7KLF - chains A and P of the 3 polymer chains in the assembly; structure by X-ray diffraction, 2.30 A resolution.

Chain A:
Molecule: DNA polymerase IV
From: Sulfolobus solfataricus (strain ATCC 35092 / DSM 1617 / JCM 11322 / P2)
Notes: EC 2.7.7.7
Reference sequence: Q97W02 (DPO4_SULSO); residue numbers follow UniProt; this construct covers 1-341
Sequence (341 residues; row label = number of the first residue in the row):
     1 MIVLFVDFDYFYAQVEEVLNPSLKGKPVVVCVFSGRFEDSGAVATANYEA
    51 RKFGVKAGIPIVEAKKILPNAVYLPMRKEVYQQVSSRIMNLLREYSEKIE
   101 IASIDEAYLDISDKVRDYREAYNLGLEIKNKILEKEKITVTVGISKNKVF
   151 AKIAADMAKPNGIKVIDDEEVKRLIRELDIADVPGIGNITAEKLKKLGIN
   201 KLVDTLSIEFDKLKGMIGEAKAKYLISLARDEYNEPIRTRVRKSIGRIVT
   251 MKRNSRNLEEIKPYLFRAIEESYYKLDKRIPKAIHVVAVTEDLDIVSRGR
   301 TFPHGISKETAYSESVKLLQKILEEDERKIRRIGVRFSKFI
Ion coordination: Ca2+ site 1: Asp7, Asp105, Glu106 (together with 2'-deoxycytidine-5'-triphosphate); Ca2+ site 2: Asp7, Phe8, Asp105 (together with 2'-deoxycytidine-5'-triphosphate); Ca2+ site 3: Ala181, Ile186
Small-molecule neighbours: 2'-deoxycytidine-5'-triphosphate (DCP): Asp7, Phe8, Asp9, Tyr10, Phe11, Tyr12, Ala44, Thr45, Tyr48, Arg51, Ala57, Ile104, Asp105, Lys159
UniProt features mapped onto this chain:
  - active site: Glu106
  - binding site (Mg(2+)): Asp7, Asp105
  - site: Tyr12 (Substrate discrimination)

Chain P:
Molecule: 13-nt DNA strand
Sequence (13 nucleotides; row label = number of the first residue in the row):
     1 GGGGGAAGGATTC

Interface between chain A and chain P:
Contacting residue pairs - 26 pairs, chain A then chain P:
  Ser103(A) - DC13(P)  hydrogen bond to the phosphate
  Asp105(A) - DC13(P)  phosphate contact
  Glu106(A) - DC13(P)  phosphate contact
  Lys152(A) - DT12(P)  phosphate contact
  Lys152(A) - DC13(P)  salt bridge to the phosphate
  Val183(A) - DT12(P)  phosphate contact
  Pro184(A) - DT12(P)  phosphate contact
  Gly185(A) - DT11(P)  phosphate contact
  Gly185(A) - DT12(P)  hydrogen bond to the phosphate
  Ile186(A) - DT11(P)  phosphate contact
  Ile186(A) - DT12(P)  hydrogen bond to the phosphate
  Gly187(A) - DT11(P)  hydrogen bond to the phosphate
  Gly187(A) - DT12(P)  phosphate contact
  Asn188(A) - DT11(P)  phosphate contact
  Ile189(A) - DT11(P)  hydrogen bond to the phosphate
  Thr190(A) - DA10(P)  hydrogen bond to the phosphate
  Thr190(A) - DT11(P)  hydrogen bond to the phosphate
  Lys221(A) - DT11(P)  sugar contact
  Val296(A) - DG8(P)  phosphate contact
  Ser297(A) - DA7(P)  sugar contact
  Ser297(A) - DG8(P)  hydrogen bond to the phosphate
  Arg298(A) - DA7(P)  phosphate contact
  Arg298(A) - DG8(P)  salt bridge to the phosphate
  Gly299(A) - DA7(P)  hydrogen bond to the phosphate
  Thr301(A) - DA6(P)  phosphate contact
  Lys339(A) - DA6(P)  salt bridge to the phosphate
Also at the interface, not in a pair above, chain A (24 interface residues in all): Ile104, Ala191, His285, Ile295, Lys321

Summary:
The interface between chain A and chain P involves 24 residues on one side and 7 on the other; the contacts
include 9 hydrogen bonds and 3 salt bridges. Among the polar pairs are Ser103(A)-DC13(P), Gly185(A)-DT12(P)
and Ile186(A)-DT12(P). Ligands of chain A: 2'-deoxycytidine-5'-triphosphate.
Here chain A is DNA polymerase IV (Sulfolobus solfataricus (strain ATCC 35092 / DSM 1617 / JCM 11322 / P2))
and chain P is a 13-nt DNA strand. Entry 7KLF (Ternary structure of Dpo4 bound to G in the template base
paired with incoming dCTP) was determined by X-ray diffraction.
